8HPM - chains A and D of the 5 polymer chains in the assembly; structure by electron microscopy, 3.82 A resolution.

== Chain A ==
Name: ABC sugar transporter, permease component
Organism: Mycolicibacterium smegmatis MC2 155
UniProt: I7G6S2 (I7G6S2_MYCS2); residue numbers follow UniProt; this construct covers 1-305
Sequence (305 residues; row label = number of the first residue in the row):
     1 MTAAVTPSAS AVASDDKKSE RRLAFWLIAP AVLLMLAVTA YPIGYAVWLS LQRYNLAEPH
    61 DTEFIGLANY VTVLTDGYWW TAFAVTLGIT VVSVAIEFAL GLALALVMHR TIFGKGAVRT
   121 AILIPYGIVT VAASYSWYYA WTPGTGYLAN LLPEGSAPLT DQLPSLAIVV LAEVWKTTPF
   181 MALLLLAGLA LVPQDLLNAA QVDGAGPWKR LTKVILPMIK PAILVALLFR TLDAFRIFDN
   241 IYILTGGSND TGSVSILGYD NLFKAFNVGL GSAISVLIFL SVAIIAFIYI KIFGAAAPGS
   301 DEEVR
Not modelled in the structure: 1-16, 299-305

== Chain D ==
Name: ABC transporter, ATP-binding protein SugC
Organism: Mycolicibacterium smegmatis MC2 155
UniProt: A0R2C0 (A0R2C0_MYCS2); residues 1-406 here = UniProt positions 1-406
Sequence (406 residues; numbered 1 to 406; the number before each row is that of its first residue):
     1 MAEIVLDRVT KSYPDGAGGV RAAVKEFSMT IADGEFIILV GPSGCGKSTT LNMIAGLEEI
    61 TSGELRIGGE RVNEKAPKDR DIAMVFQSYA LYPHMTVRQN IAFPLTLAKV PKAEIAAKVE
   121 ETAKILDLSE LLDRKPGQLS GGQRQRVAMG RAIVRSPKAF LMDQPLSNLD AKLRVQMRAE
   181 ISRLQDRLGT TTVYVTHDQT EAMTLGDRVV VMLAGEVQQI GTPDELYSSP ANLFVAGFIG
   241 SPAMNFFPAT RTDVGVRLPF GEVTLTPHML DLLDKQARPE NIIVGIRPEH IEDSALLDGY
   301 ARIRALTFSV RADIVESLGA DKYVHFTTEG AGAESAQLAE LAADSGAGTN QFIARVSADS
   361 RVRTGEQIEL AIDTTKLSIF DAATGLNLTR DITPTDPTEA AGPDAG
Not modelled in the structure: 1, 15-20, 392-406
Sequence notes: engineered mutation Gln164 (Glu in A0R2C0)
Residues lining bound ligands: ATP (adenosine-5'-triphosphate): Tyr13, Ser43, Gly44, Cys45, Gly46, Lys47, Ser48, Thr49, Gln164

== How chain A and chain D interact ==
Pairs across the interface - 22 pairs, chain A then chain D:
  Asp195(A) - Ser88(D)
  Asp195(A) - Ala90(D)
  Leu196(A) - Leu91(D)
  Leu196(A) - Tyr92(D)  hydrogen bond (backbone-side chain)
  Asn198(A) - Phe86(D)
  Ala199(A) - Tyr92(D)
  Ala199(A) - Arg151(D)
  Ala200(A) - Tyr92(D)  hydrogen bond (backbone-side chain)
  Gln201(A) - Leu57(D)
  Gln201(A) - Lys78(D)
  Val202(A) - Pro77(D)
  Val202(A) - Lys78(D)
  Val202(A) - Asp79(D)  hydrogen bond (backbone-backbone)
  Val202(A) - Asp81(D)
  Asp203(A) - Phe103(D)
  Asp203(A) - Leu107(D)
  Asp203(A) - Arg151(D)  salt bridge
  Asp203(A) - Arg155(D)  salt bridge
  Gly204(A) - Lys78(D)
  Ala205(A) - Leu107(D)
  Pro217(A) - His94(D)
  Met218(A) - Pro93(D)  hydrophobic
Also at the interface, not in a pair above, chain A (13 interface residues in all): Val214
Also at the interface, not in a pair above, chain D (19 interface residues in all): Ala55, Met84, Pro104

== In short ==
The interface between chain A and chain D involves 13 residues on one side and 19 on the other; the contacts
include 3 hydrogen bonds and 2 salt bridges. Polar contacts include Asp203(A)-Arg151(D), Asp203(A)-Arg155(D)
and Leu196(A)-Tyr92(D). Ligands of chain D: ATP.
Chain A is ABC sugar transporter, permease component and chain D is ABC transporter, ATP-binding protein SugC,
both from Mycolicibacterium smegmatis MC2 155; the structure, LpqY-SugABC in state 2, was determined by
electron microscopy, deposited together with 8HPL, 8HPN, 8HPR and 8HPS.
